8T9U - chains C and F of the 3 polymer chains in the assembly; structure by X-ray diffraction, 1.47 A resolution.

[Chain C]
Molecule: 16-nt DNA strand
Sequence (16 nucleotides; row label = number of the first residue in the row):
     1 AATAAGCGIA AGTGGG
Metal / ion sites: Na+ near DA5 (its only coordinating residue here)

[Chain F]
Name: Transcription factor PU.1
From: Homo sapiens
Notes: fragment: ETS-Domain
UniProt: P17947 (SPI1_HUMAN); residue numbers follow UniProt; this construct covers 165-270
Chain sequence (106 residues; row label = number of the first residue in the row):
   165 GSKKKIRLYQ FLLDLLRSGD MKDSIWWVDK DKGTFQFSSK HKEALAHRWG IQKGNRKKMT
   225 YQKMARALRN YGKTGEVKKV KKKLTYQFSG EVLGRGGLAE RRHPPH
Unresolved in the structure: 165-168, 260-270
Swiss-Prot annotation at these positions:
  - DNA-binding region: Ile170 to Ser253 (ETS)
  - binding site (DNA): Lys217, Arg230, Arg233, Lys243
  - natural variant: His211 (H211P: In AGM10), Val241 (V241G: In AGM10)
Reported in the primary citation:
  - binding site for the 16-nt DNA strand (chain C): Arg230
  - specificity-determining residues: Gln226, Arg233 (proposed by the authors, not directly observed)

[Interface between chain C and chain F]
Contacting residue pairs (16; chain C residue first):
  DA5(C) with Ser203(F), hydrogen bond to the phosphate; Lys206(F), salt bridge to the phosphate; Leu248(F), phosphate contact
  DG6(C) with Gln226(F), hydrogen bond to the base; Lys243(F), salt bridge to the phosphate; Lys246(F), phosphate contact; Lys247(F), phosphate contact; Leu248(F), hydrogen bond to the phosphate
  DC7(C) with Gln226(F), hydrogen bond to the base; Arg233(F), base contact; Lys243(F), phosphate contact
  DG8(C) with Arg230(F), hydrogen bond to the base; Arg233(F), hydrogen bond to the base
  DI9(C) with Arg230(F), base contact
  DA10(C) with Arg230(F), base contact
  DT13(C) with Arg220(F), sugar contact
Other interface residues (no listed pair), chain C (8 interface residues in all): DA4
Other interface residues (no listed pair), chain F (11 interface residues in all): Tyr225

[Overview]
Chain C and chain F form an interface of 8 and 11 residues respectively; the contacts include 6 hydrogen bonds
and 2 salt bridges. Polar pairs include DG6(C)-Gln226(F), DC7(C)-Gln226(F) and DG8(C)-Arg230(F). From the
paper: a binding site for the 16-nt DNA strand (chain C) at Arg230(F); specificity determinants Gln226(F) and
Arg233(F).
Here chain C is a 16-nt DNA strand and chain F is Transcription factor PU.1 (Homo sapiens). Entry 8T9U (Human
PU.1 ETS-domain (165-270) in complex with d(AATAAGCGIAAGTGGG)) was determined by X-ray diffraction, deposited
together with 8SMH, 8SMJ and 8SP1.
